PDB entry 6CEN | X-ray diffraction, 1.61 A resolution | chains A and D

Chain A:
Name: Histone-lysine N-methyltransferase NSD3
Organism: Homo sapiens
Notes: EC 2.1.1.43
UniProt: Q9BZ95 (NSD3_HUMAN); residues 1058-1285 here = UniProt positions 1058-1285
Chain sequence (228 residues; each row starts with the number of its first residue):
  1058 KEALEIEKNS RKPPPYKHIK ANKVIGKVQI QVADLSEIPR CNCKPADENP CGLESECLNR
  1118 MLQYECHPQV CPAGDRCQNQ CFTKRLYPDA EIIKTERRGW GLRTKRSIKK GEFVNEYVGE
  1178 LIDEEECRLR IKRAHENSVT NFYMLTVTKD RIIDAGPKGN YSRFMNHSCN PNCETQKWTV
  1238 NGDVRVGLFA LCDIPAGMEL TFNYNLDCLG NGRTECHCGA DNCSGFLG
Unresolved in the structure: 1267-1268
Swiss-Prot annotation at these positions:
  - cross-link: K1151 (Glycyl lysine isopeptide (Lys-Gly) (interchain with G-Cter in SUMO2))
Metal / ion sites: Zn2+ site 1: C1098, C1100, C1108, C1114; Zn2+ site 2: C1108, C1123, C1128, C1134; Zn2+ site 3: C1226, C1273, C1275, C1280
Residues lining bound ligands: S-adenosylmethionine (SAM): R1154, R1155, G1156, W1157, T1197, N1198, F1199, Y1200, R1220, F1221, M1222, N1223, H1224, Y1261, E1272, C1273, H1274, C1275, L1284

Chain D:
Name: Ace-gly-val-nle-arg-ile-NH2
Chain sequence (7 residues; each row starts with the number of its first residue; numbering starts at 0):
     0 XGVLRIX
Modified / non-standard residues: ACE (acetyl group) at position 0; L3 (norleucine; NLE); NH2 (amino group) at position 6

Chain A / chain D interface:
Pairs across the interface - 33 pairs, chain A then chain D:
  Y1174(A) - L3(D)
  C1184(A) - V2(D)  hydrophobic
  I1188(A) - ACE_0(D)
  I1188(A) - V2(D)  hydrophobic
  H1192(A) - ACE_0(D)
  F1199(A) - ACE_0(D)
  M1201(A) - V2(D)
  M1201(A) - L3(D)  hydrogen bond (backbone-backbone)
  L1202(A) - V2(D)
  L1202(A) - L3(D)
  T1203(A) - V2(D)
  T1203(A) - L3(D)  hydrogen bond (backbone-backbone)
  T1203(A) - I5(D)
  V1204(A) - I5(D)  hydrophobic
  T1232(A) - I5(D)
  T1232(A) - NH2_6(D)  hydrogen bond (side chain-backbone)
  K1234(A) - I5(D)
  F1259(A) - L3(D)
  Y1261(A) - L3(D)
  Y1261(A) - R4(D)  hydrogen bond (backbone-backbone)
  N1262(A) - R4(D)  hydrogen bond (backbone-side chain)
  N1262(A) - I5(D)
  N1262(A) - NH2_6(D)
  L1263(A) - G1(D)
  L1263(A) - V2(D)
  L1263(A) - L3(D)
  L1263(A) - R4(D)  hydrogen bond (backbone-side chain)
  D1264(A) - G1(D)
  D1264(A) - V2(D)  hydrogen bond (backbone-backbone)
  D1264(A) - R4(D)
  C1265(A) - ACE_0(D)
  C1265(A) - G1(D)
  L1266(A) - V2(D)  hydrophobic
Also at the interface, not in a pair above, chain A (21 interface residues in all): I1209, Q1233, V1243
The authors on this interface:
  - interface residues, chain A: M1201(A), T1203(A), F1259(A), N1260(A)

In short:
Chain A and chain D form an interface of 21 and 7 residues respectively, with 7 hydrogen bonds. Polar pairs
include T1232(A)-NH2_6(D), N1262(A)-R4(D) and L1263(A)-R4(D). Bound to chain A: S-adenosylmethionine.
C1098(A), C1100(A), C1108(A) and C1114(A) coordinate Zn2+ site 1. The paper reports interface residues
M1201(A), T1203(A) and F1259(A) among others.
Here chain A is Histone-lysine N-methyltransferase NSD3 (Homo sapiens) and chain D is
Ace-gly-val-nle-arg-ile-NH2. Entry 6CEN (Crystal Structure of WHSC1L1 in Complex with Inhibitor PEP21) was
determined by X-ray diffraction.
